Entry 5F85 (X-ray diffraction, 2.15 A resolution); this record covers chains A and B.

Chain A:
Molecule: O-glucosyltransferase rumi
Source organism: Drosophila melanogaster
Notes: EC 2.4.1.-
UniProt: Q8T045 (RUMI_DROME); residue numbers follow UniProt; this construct covers 21-407
Chain sequence (402 residues; each row starts with the number of its first residue):
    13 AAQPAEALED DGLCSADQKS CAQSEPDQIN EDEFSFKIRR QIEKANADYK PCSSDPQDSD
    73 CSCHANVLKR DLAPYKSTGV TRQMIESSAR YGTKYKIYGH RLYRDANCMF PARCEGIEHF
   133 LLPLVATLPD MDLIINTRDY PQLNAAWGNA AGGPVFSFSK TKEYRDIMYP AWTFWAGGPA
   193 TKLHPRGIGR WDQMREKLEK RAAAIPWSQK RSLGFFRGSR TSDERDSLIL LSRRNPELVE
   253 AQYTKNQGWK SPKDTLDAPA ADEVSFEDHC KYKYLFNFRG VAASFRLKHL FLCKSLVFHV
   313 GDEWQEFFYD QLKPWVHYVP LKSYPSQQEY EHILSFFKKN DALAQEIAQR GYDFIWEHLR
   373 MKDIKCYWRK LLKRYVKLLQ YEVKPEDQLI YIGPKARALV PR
Disordered / not traced: 13-41, 407-414
Construct notes: expression tag (13-20, 408-414)
Cystine bridges: Cys64-Cys75, Cys73-Cys378, Cys120-Cys126, Cys282-Cys305
Residues lining bound ligands: UDP (uridine-5'-diphosphate): Pro191, Thr193, Ile200, Arg229, Gly230, Ser231, Thr233, Arg237, Thr256, Asp274, Glu275, Val276, Phe278, His281, Gly292, Val293, Ser296, Phe297, Arg298
UniProt features mapped onto this chain:
  - region: Ala192 to Pro197 (Interaction with the consensus sequence C-X-S-X-[PA]-C in peptide substrates)
  - active site: Asp151 (Proton donor/acceptor)
  - binding site (UDP-alpha-D-glucose): Arg229 to Thr233, Arg237, Val276 to Phe278, Ala294 to Arg298
  - site (Interaction with the consensus sequence C-X-S-X-[PA]-C in peptide substrates): Phe122, Arg232, Gln259
  - mutagenesis: Phe122 (F122A: Loss of enzyme activity), Ala124 (A124F: Slightly decreased enzyme activity), Arg125 (R125A: Loss of enzyme activity), Asp151 (D151A: Loss of enzyme activity), Gly189 (G189E: In rumi-79; complete loss of enzyme activity), Ala192 (A192F: Decreased enzyme activity), Pro197 (P197A: Decreased enzyme activity), Gly199 (G199A: Loss of enzyme activity), Ser231 (S231A: Loss of enzyme activity), Thr233 (T233A: Nearly complete loss of enzyme activity), Arg237 (R237A: Loss of enzyme activity), Arg245 (R245L: Nearly complete loss of enzyme activity), 4 further mutagenesis entries in UniProt
Reported in the primary citation:
  - contacts within the chain: Arg125-Asp151 (salt bridge)
  - catalytic residues: Arg125, Asp151, Arg237, Arg298
  - mutagenesis - R125A, D151A, R237A, R298A: abolished catalytic activity with Coagulation factor IX (chain B)
  - mutagenesis - F122A, A124F, A192F, P197A, S231A, Q259A: decreased catalytic activity with Coagulation factor IX (chain B)
  - disease-associated variants - G199V, R245L, T267I: decreased catalytic activity with Coagulation factor IX (chain B)
  - disease-associated variants - R298W: abolished catalytic activity with Coagulation factor IX (chain B)

Chain B:
Molecule: Coagulation factor IX
Source organism: Homo sapiens
Notes: EC 3.4.21.22
UniProt: P00740 (FA9_HUMAN); residues 46-84 here correspond to UniProt positions 92-130 (UniProt number = residue number + 46)
Chain sequence (50 residues; row label = number of the first residue in the row):
    43 MDIVDGDQCE SNPCLNGGSC KDDINSYECW CPFGFEGKNC ELLEHHHHHH
Disordered / not traced: 43-47, 87-92
Construct notes: initiating methionine (43); expression tag (44-45, 85-92)
Cystine bridges: Cys51-Cys62, Cys56-Cys71, Cys73-Cys82
UniProt features mapped onto this chain:
  - binding site (Ca(2+)): Asp47, Gly48, Gln50, Asp64, Asp65
  - modified residue: Asp64 (3R: -3-hydroxyaspartate), Ser68 (Phosphoserine)
  - glycosylation: Ser53 (O-linked (Glc...) serine), Ser61 (O-linked (Fuc...) serine)
Reported in the primary citation:
  - post-translational modification sites: Ser61 (citing earlier work)
  - mutagenesis - Y69A: decreased catalytic activity with O-glucosyltransferase rumi (chain A)

Chain A / chain B interface:
Contacting residue pairs - 37 pairs, chain A then chain B:
  Asn119(A) - Lys80(B)
  Cys120(A) - Lys80(B)
  Met121(A) - Tyr69(B)  hydrogen bond (backbone-side chain)
  Met121(A) - Lys80(B)
  Phe122(A) - Gln50(B)
  Phe122(A) - Pro55(B)  hydrophobic
  Phe122(A) - Tyr69(B)  hydrophobic
  Phe122(A) - Asn81(B)
  Pro123(A) - Lys80(B)
  Pro123(A) - Asn81(B)
  Pro123(A) - Glu83(B)
  Ala124(A) - Asn81(B)
  Arg125(A) - Ser53(B)
  Arg150(A) - Gln50(B)
  Arg150(A) - Asn67(B)
  Asp151(A) - Ser53(B)  hydrogen bond
  Pro191(A) - Ser53(B)
  Pro191(A) - Asn54(B)
  Ala192(A) - Asn54(B)  hydrogen bond (backbone-side chain)
  Ala192(A) - Cys56(B)
  Ala192(A) - Leu57(B)  hydrophobic
  Pro197(A) - Leu57(B)
  Pro197(A) - Asn58(B)  hydrogen bond (backbone-backbone)
  Arg198(A) - Leu57(B)
  Arg198(A) - Asn58(B)
  Arg232(A) - Glu52(B)
  Thr233(A) - Glu52(B)
  Asn258(A) - Glu52(B)
  Asn258(A) - Asn54(B)
  Gln259(A) - Cys51(B)
  Gln259(A) - Asn54(B)  hydrogen bond (backbone-side chain)
  Gln259(A) - Pro55(B)
  Gln259(A) - Cys56(B)  hydrogen bond (side chain-backbone)
  Gln259(A) - Gly60(B)
  Gln259(A) - Cys62(B)
  Gly260(A) - Cys51(B)  hydrogen bond (backbone-backbone)
  Val293(A) - Glu52(B)
Also at the interface, not in a pair above, chain A (22 interface residues in all): Glu127, Gly199, Lys262
Also at the interface, not in a pair above, chain B (19 interface residues in all): Asp49, Asp64, Ser68
Interface features reported in the paper:
  - residue pairs: Asp151(A)-Ser53(B)

Summary:
The interface between chain A and chain B involves 22 residues on one side and 19 on the other, with 7
hydrogen bonds. Polar contacts include Met121(A)-Tyr69(B), Asp151(A)-Ser53(B) and Ala192(A)-Asn54(B). The
paper describes a contact between Asp151(A) and Ser53(B). The paper reports catalytic residues Arg125(A),
Asp151(A) and Arg237(A) among others; F122A, A124F and A192F of chain A, among others, reduce catalytic
activity with Coagulation factor IX (chain B); 15 substitutions were tested in all.
Here chain A is O-glucosyltransferase rumi (Drosophila melanogaster) and chain B is Coagulation factor IX
(Homo sapiens). Entry 5F85 (Crystal structure of Drosophila Poglut1 (Rumi) complexed with its substrate
protein (EGF repeat) and UDP) was determined by X-ray diffraction, deposited together with 5F84, 5F86 and
5F87.
